PDB entry 7OMT | X-ray diffraction, 2.00 A resolution | chain A

# Chain A
Molecule: ProMacrobody 21
Organism: synthetic construct
Sequence (520 residues; numbered 1 to 520; the number before each row is that of its first residue):
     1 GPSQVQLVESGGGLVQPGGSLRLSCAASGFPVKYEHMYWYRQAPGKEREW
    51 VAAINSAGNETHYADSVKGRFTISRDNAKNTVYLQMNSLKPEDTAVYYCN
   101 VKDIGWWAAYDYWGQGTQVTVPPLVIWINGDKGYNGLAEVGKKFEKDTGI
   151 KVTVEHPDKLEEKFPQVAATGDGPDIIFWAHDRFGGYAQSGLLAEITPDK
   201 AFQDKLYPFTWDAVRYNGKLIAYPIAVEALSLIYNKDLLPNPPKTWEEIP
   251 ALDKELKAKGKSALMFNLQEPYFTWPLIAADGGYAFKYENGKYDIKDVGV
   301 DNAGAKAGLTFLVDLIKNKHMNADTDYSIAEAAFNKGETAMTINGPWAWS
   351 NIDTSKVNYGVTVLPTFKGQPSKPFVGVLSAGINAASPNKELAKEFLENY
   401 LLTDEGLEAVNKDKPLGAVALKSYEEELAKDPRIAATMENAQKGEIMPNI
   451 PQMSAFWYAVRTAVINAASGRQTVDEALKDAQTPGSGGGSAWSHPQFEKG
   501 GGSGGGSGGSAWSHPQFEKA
Disordered / not traced: 484-520
Disulfides: Cys-25/Cys-99
Bound ions: Mg2+ near Asp-172 (its only coordinating residue here)

# Summary
Chain A is ProMacrobody 21 (synthetic construct); the structure, Crystal structure of ProMacrobody 21 with
bound maltose, was determined by X-ray diffraction together with 7OMM from the same study.
